Entry 7QOE (X-ray diffraction, 1.20 A resolution); this record covers chain A.

# Chain A
Molecule: HDc domain-containing protein
Organism: Leptospira levettii
UniProtKB: A0A2N0AXP5 (A0A2N0AXP5_9LEPT); residues 1-196 here = UniProt positions 1-196
Amino-acid sequence (204 residues; numbered 1 to 204; the number before each row is that of its first residue):
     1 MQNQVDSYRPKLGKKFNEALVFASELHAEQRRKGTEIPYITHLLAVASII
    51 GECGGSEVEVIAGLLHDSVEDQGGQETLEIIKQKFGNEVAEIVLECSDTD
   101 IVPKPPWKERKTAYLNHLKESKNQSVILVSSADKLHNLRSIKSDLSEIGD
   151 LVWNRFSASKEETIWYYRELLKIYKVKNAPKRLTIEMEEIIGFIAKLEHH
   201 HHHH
Unresolved in the structure: 1-3, 99-104, 197-204
Differences from the reference sequence: expression tag (197-204)
Bound ions: Mn2+: His42, His66, Asp67, Asp133
Reported in the primary citation:
  - self-association interface (contacts with another copy of this molecule); pairs are residue here / residue on that copy: Arg139-Arg139 (pi stacking), Leu44, Ser48, Glu52, His136, Ser140, Asp144, Arg182, Glu186
  - contacts within the chain: Arg139-Glu186

# Summary
His42, His66, Asp67 and Asp133 form the Mn2+ site. From the paper: a self-association interface involving
Leu44, Ser48 and Glu52 among others; contacts within the chain involving Glu186 and Arg139.
Chain A is HDc domain-containing protein (Leptospira levettii); the structure, Structure of a small alarmone
hydrolase from Leptospira levettii, was determined by X-ray diffraction (same publication as 7QOD).
